Entry 6VZI (X-ray diffraction, 2.72 A resolution); this record covers chains D and E of the 6 polymer chains in the assembly.

[Chain D]
Protein: 35O22 scFv heavy chain
Organism: Homo sapiens
Notes: engineered mutation(s): E10T, L11T, K12T, A16S, I68N, K83T, F84S,; antibody fragment or engineered binder
Chain sequence (134 residues; row label = number of the first residue in the row; a row labelled like 72A-72H holds insertion residues (72A, then the next letters in order)):
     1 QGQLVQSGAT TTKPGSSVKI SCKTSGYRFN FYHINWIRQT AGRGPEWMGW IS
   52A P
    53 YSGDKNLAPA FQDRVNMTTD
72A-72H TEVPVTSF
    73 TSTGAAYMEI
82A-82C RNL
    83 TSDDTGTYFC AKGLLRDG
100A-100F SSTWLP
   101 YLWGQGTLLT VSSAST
Not modelled in the structure: 111-116
Cystine bridges: Cys22-Cys92

[Chain E]
Protein: 35O22 scFv light chain
Organism: Homo sapiens
Notes: antibody fragment or engineered binder
Chain sequence (114 residues; numbered 0 to 110 plus 4 insertion-coded residues; 1 number in that range is skipped by the numbering (no residue carries it; nothing is unmodelled there); the number before each row is that of its first residue; a row labelled like 27A-27C holds insertion residues (27A, then the next letters in order); numbering starts at 0):
     0 SQSVLTQSAS
    11 VSGSLGQSVT ISCTGPN
27A-27C SVC
    28 CSHKSISWYQ WPPGRAPTLI IYEDNERAPG ISPRFSGYKS YWSAYLTISD LRPEDETTYY
    88 CCSYTHNS
   95A G
    96 CVFGTGTKVS VLGQS
Not modelled in the structure: 0-2, 107-110
Cystine bridges: Cys23-Cys88, Cys27C-Cys28, Cys89-Cys96

[Interface between chain D and chain E]
Pairs across the interface (37; chain D residue first):
  Ile37(D) - Phe98(E)  hydrophobic
  Gln39(D) - Trp38(E)
  Gln39(D) - Gly41(E)  hydrogen bond (side chain-backbone)
  Pro45(D) - Trp38(E)  hydrophobic
  Pro45(D) - Tyr87(E)
  Pro45(D) - Phe98(E)
  Trp47(D) - Gly95A(E)
  Trp47(D) - Cys96(E)
  Trp47(D) - Phe98(E)  hydrophobic
  Trp50(D) - Ser95(E)  hydrogen bond (side chain-backbone)
  Phe91(D) - Arg42(E)
  Phe91(D) - Ala43(E)  hydrophobic
  Leu96(D) - Leu46(E)  hydrophobic
  Leu96(D) - Tyr49(E)  hydrophobic
  Ser100A(D) - Tyr91(E)
  Ser100A(D) - Thr92(E)
  Ser100A(D) - His93(E)
  Ser100B(D) - Tyr49(E)
  Ser100B(D) - Glu50(E)  hydrogen bond
  Ser100B(D) - Tyr91(E)  hydrogen bond
  Trp100D(D) - Tyr91(E)  hydrophobic
  Trp100D(D) - His93(E)  hydrogen bond (side chain-backbone)
  Trp100D(D) - Ser95(E)  hydrogen bond (side chain-backbone)
  Trp100D(D) - Gly95A(E)
  Trp100D(D) - Cys96(E)
  Leu100E(D) - Ser34(E)
  Leu100E(D) - Tyr36(E)
  Leu100E(D) - Leu46(E)  hydrophobic
  Leu100E(D) - Tyr49(E)  hydrophobic
  Leu100E(D) - Tyr91(E)  hydrophobic
  Leu100E(D) - Cys96(E)  hydrophobic
  Pro100F(D) - Tyr36(E)  hydrogen bond (backbone-side chain)
  Tyr101(D) - Leu46(E)  hydrophobic
  Tyr101(D) - Pro56(E)
  Trp103(D) - Tyr36(E)
  Trp103(D) - Pro44(E)
  Gly104(D) - Ala43(E)
Also at the interface, not in a pair above, chain D (16 interface residues in all): Asn58
Also at the interface, not in a pair above, chain E (22 interface residues in all): Pro40, Ala55, Asn94

[Summary]
The interface between chain D and chain E involves 16 residues on one side and 22 on the other; the contacts
include 7 hydrogen bonds. Polar contacts include Gln39(D)-Gly41(E), Trp50(D)-Ser95(E) and Pro100F(D)-Tyr36(E).
Chain D is 35O22 scFv heavy chain and chain E is 35O22 scFv light chain, both from Homo sapiens; the
structure, Crystal Structure of HIV-1 CAP256 RnS-3mut-2G-SOSIP.664 Prefusion Env Trimer in Complex with Human
Antibodies 3H109L and ..., was determined by X-ray diffraction together with 6W03 from the same study.
